4X8T - chains H and L; structure by X-ray diffraction, 2.20 A resolution.

Chain H:
Molecule: Factor VIIa (Heavy Chain)
From: Homo sapiens
Notes: EC 3.4.21.21
Reference sequence: P08709 (FA7_HUMAN); the construct lacks a stretch of the UniProt sequence and is renumbered around it, so the offset changes along the chain: 16-35 = UniProt 213-232; 37-60 = UniProt 233-256; 61-129 = UniProt 261-329; 134-147 = UniProt 337-350; 5 more segments
Amino-acid sequence (254 residues; numbered 16 to 257 plus 23 insertion-coded residues; 11 numbers in that range are skipped by the numbering (no residue carries them; nothing is unmodelled there); the number before each row is that of its first residue; a row labelled like 60A-60D holds insertion residues (60A, then the next letters in order)):
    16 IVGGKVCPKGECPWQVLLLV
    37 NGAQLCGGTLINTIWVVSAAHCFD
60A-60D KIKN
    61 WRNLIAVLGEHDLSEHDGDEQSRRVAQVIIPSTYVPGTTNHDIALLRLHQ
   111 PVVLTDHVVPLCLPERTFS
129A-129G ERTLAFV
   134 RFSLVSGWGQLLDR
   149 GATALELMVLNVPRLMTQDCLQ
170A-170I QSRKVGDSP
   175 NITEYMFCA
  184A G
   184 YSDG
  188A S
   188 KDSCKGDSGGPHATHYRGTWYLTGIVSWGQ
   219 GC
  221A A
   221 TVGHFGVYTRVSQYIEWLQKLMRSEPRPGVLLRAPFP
Disordered / not traced: 170D-170G
Disulfide bonds: Cys22-Cys27, Cys42-Cys58, Cys168-Cys182, Cys191-Cys220
Bound ions: Ca2+: Glu70, Asp72, Glu75, Glu80
Residues lining bound ligands: 7-chloro-3,4-dihydroisoquinolin-1(2H)-one (3Z8): His57, Asp189, Ser190, Cys191, Lys192, Ser195, Val213, Ser214, Trp215, Gly216, Gln217, Gly219, Cys220, Phe225, Gly226, Val227

Chain L:
Molecule: Factor VIIa (Light Chain)
From: Homo sapiens
Notes: EC 3.4.21.21
Reference sequence: P08709 (FA7_HUMAN); residues 90-144 here correspond to UniProt positions 150-204 (UniProt number = residue number + 60)
Amino-acid sequence (55 residues; row label = number of the first residue in the row):
    90 ICVNENGGCEQYCSDHTGTKRSCRCHEGYSLLADGVSCTPTVEYPCGKIP
   140 ILEKR
Disulfide bonds: Cys91-Cys102, Cys98-Cys112, Cys114-Cys127

Interface between chain H and chain L:
Contacting residue pairs (43; chain H residue first):
  Lys24(H) with Ile140(L)
  Gly25(H) with Ile138(L)
  Glu26(H) with Ile138(L); Ile140(L); Leu141(L); Arg144(L), salt bridge
  Trp29(H) with Gly136(L); Lys137(L); Ile138(L), hydrophobic
  Leu114(H) with Tyr133(L)
  Thr115(H) with Tyr133(L)
  Asp116(H) with Tyr133(L), hydrogen bond; Pro139(L); Lys143(L), salt bridge
  Val119(H) with Pro134(L); Lys137(L); Pro139(L)
  Pro120(H) with Cys135(L); Gly136(L), hydrogen bond (backbone-backbone)
  Cys122(H) with His115(L); Cys135(L), disulfide; Gly136(L)
  Leu123(H) with Tyr101(L), hydrogen bond (backbone-side chain); His115(L), hydrogen bond (backbone-side chain)
  Pro124(H) with Tyr101(L)
  Glu125(H) with Tyr101(L); Arg113(L), salt bridge
  Phe128(H) with Asn95(L); Gln100(L); Tyr101(L), hydrophobic
  Arg129B(H) with Val92(L)
  Thr129C(H) with Asn95(L)
  Tyr203(H) with Glu99(L)
  Arg204(H) with Gly97(L), hydrogen bond (side chain-backbone); Glu99(L)
  Gly205(H) with Lys137(L), hydrogen bond (backbone-side chain)
  Thr206(H) with Tyr118(L); Cys135(L); Gly136(L); Lys137(L), hydrogen bond
  Trp207(H) with Gly136(L), hydrogen bond (backbone-backbone); Ile138(L)
  Tyr208(H) with Gln100(L)
Interface residues without a listed pair, chain H (24 interface residues in all): Pro28, Leu121
Interface residues without a listed pair, chain L (21 interface residues in all): Cys98
Inter-chain disulfides: Cys122(H)-Cys135(L)

In short:
24 residues of chain H face 21 of chain L across their interface, with 1 disulfide bond, 8 hydrogen bonds and
3 salt bridges. Among the polar pairs are Glu26(H)-Arg144(L), Asp116(H)-Lys143(L) and Glu125(H)-Arg113(L).
Ligands of chain H: 7-chloro-3,4-dihydroisoquinolin-1(2H)-one. Glu70(H), Asp72(H), Glu75(H) and Glu80(H)
coordinate Ca2+.
Here chain H is Factor VIIa (Heavy Chain) and chain L is Factor VIIa (Light Chain), both from Homo sapiens.
Entry 4X8T (FACTOR VIIA IN COMPLEX WITH THE INHIBITOR 7-chloro-3,4-dihydroisoquinolin-1(2H)-one) was
determined by X-ray diffraction together with 4X8S, 4X8U and 4X8V from the same study.
